3SZL - chain A; structure by X-ray diffraction, 1.60 A resolution.

[Chain A]
Protein: 4-hydroxy-3-methylbut-2-enyl diphosphate reductase
From: Escherichia coli
Notes: EC 1.17.1.2
UniProtKB: P62623 (ISPH_ECOLI); numbering as in UniProt (aligned over 1-316)
Amino-acid sequence (328 residues; numbered -11 to 316; the number before each row is that of its first residue; numbers below 1 keep their minus sign (Met-11 is residue -11)):
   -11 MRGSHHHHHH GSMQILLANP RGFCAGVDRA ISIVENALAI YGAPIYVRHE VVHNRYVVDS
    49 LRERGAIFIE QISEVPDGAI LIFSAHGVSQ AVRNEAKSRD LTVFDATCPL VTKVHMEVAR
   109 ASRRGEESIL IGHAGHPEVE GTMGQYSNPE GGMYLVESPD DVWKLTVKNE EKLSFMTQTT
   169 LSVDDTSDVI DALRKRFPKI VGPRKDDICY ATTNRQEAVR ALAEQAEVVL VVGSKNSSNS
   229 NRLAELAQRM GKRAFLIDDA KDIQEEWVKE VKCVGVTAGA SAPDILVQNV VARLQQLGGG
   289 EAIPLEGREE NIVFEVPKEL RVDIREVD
Not modelled in the structure: -11 to 0, 310-316
Construct notes: expression tag (-11 to 0)
Metal / ion sites: 4Fe-4S cluster Fe: Cys12, Cys96, Cys197 (together with H6P)
Residues lining bound ligands:
  - H6P ((2E)-4-hydroxy-3-methylbut-2-en-1-yl trihydrogen diphosphate): Val15, Val40, His41, Ala73, His74, Val99, His124, Glu126, Thr167, Thr168, Asn224, Ser225, Ser226, Asn227, Ala268, Ser269
  - 4Fe-4S cluster (SF4): Cys12, Ala13, Gly14, Val15, Cys96, Leu98, Val99, Thr167, Thr168, Cys197, Tyr198, Ala199, Thr200, Ala268
Swiss-Prot annotation at these positions:
  - active site: Glu126 (Proton donor)
  - binding site ([4Fe-4S] cluster): Cys12, Cys96, Cys197
  - binding site ((2E)-4-hydroxy-3-methylbut-2-enyl diphosphate): His41, His74, His124, Thr167, Ser225, Ser226, Asn227, Ser269
  - binding site (dimethylallyl diphosphate): His41, His74, His124, Ser225, Ser226, Asn227, Ser269
  - binding site (isopentenyl diphosphate): His41, His74, His124, Ser225, Ser226, Asn227, Ser269
  - mutagenesis: Cys12 (C12S: Loss of catalytic activity), His41 (H41N: No effect on catalytic activity), His74 (H74N: Reduces catalytic activity 2-fold), Cys96 (C96S: Loss of catalytic activity), Val99 (V99A: No effect on catalytic activity), His124 (H124N: Loss of catalytic activity), Glu126 (E126D/Q: Loss of catalytic activity), Thr167 (T167C: Reduces catalytic activity 3-fold; T167S: No effect on catalytic activity), Cys197 (C197S: Loss of catalytic activity), Ser225 (S225C: Loss of catalytic activity), Asn227 (N227Q: Reduces catalytic activity 20-fold)

[In short]
Chain A binds 4Fe-4S cluster and compound H6P. The 4Fe-4S cluster Fe site is built by Cys12, Cys96 and Cys197.
UniProt lists active-site residue Glu126, 3 [4Fe-4S] cluster-binding residues, 8
(2E)-4-hydroxy-3-methylbut-2-enyl diphosphate-binding residues and 7 dimethylallyl diphosphate-binding
residues.
Chain A is 4-hydroxy-3-methylbut-2-enyl diphosphate reductase (Escherichia coli); the structure, IspH:Ligand
Mutants - wt 70sec, was determined by X-ray diffraction (same publication as 3SZO, 3SZU, 3T0F and 3T0G).
